PDB entry 6NS3 | X-ray diffraction, 2.84 A resolution | chain A

[Chain A]
Molecule: lipoxygenase
From: Gibberella zeae (strain PH-1 / ATCC MYA-4620 / FGSC 9075 / NRRL 31084)
Notes: EC 1.13.11.-
Reference sequence: I1REW2 (I1REW2_GIBZE); residue numbers follow UniProt; this construct covers 1-745
Amino-acid sequence (769 residues; row label = number of the first residue in the row; numbers below 1 keep their minus sign (Met-23 is residue -23)):
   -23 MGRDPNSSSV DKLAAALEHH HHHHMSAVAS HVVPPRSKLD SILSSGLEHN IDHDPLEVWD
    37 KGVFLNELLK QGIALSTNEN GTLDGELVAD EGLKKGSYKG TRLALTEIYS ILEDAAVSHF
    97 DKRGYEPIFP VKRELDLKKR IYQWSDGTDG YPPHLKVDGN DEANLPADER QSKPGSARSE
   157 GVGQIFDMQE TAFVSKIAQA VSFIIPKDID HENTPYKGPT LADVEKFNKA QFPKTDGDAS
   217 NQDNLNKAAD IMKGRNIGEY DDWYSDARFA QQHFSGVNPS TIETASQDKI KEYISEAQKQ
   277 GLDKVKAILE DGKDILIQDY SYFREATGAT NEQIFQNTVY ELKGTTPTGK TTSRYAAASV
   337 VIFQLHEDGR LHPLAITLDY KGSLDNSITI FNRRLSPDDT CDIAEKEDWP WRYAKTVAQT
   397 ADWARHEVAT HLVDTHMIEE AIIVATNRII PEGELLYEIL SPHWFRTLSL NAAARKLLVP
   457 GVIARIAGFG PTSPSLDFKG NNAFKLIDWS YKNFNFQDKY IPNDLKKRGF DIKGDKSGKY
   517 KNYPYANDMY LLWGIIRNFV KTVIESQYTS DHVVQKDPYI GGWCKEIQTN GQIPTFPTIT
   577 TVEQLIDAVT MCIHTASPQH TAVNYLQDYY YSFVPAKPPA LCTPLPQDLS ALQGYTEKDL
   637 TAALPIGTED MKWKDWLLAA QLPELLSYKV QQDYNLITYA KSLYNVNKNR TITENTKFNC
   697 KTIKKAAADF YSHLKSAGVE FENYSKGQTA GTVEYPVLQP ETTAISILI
Unresolved in the structure: -23 to 100, 211-222
Construct notes: expression tag (-23 to 0)
Bound ions: Fe2+: His407, His412, His596, Asn600, Ile745
From the paper describing this entry:
  - Fe2+ coordination: His407, His412, His596, Asn600, Ile745
  - conformationally variable residues (order/disorder transition): Ile745
  - catalytic residues: Leu454
  - specificity-determining residues: Ala450

[Overview]
His407, His412, His596, Asn600 and Ile745 form the Fe2+ site. The paper reports the catalytic residue Leu454;
Fe2+ coordination by His407, His412 and His596 among others.
Chain A is lipoxygenase (Gibberella zeae (strain PH-1 / ATCC MYA-4620 / FGSC 9075 / NRRL 31084)); the
structure, Crystal structure of fungal lipoxygenase from Fusarium graminearum. I222 crystal form, was
determined by X-ray diffraction (same publication as 6NS2, 6NS4, 6NS5 and 6NS6).
